Entry 9F6F (electron microscopy, 3.75 A resolution); this record covers chains A and B of the 6 polymer chains in the assembly.

# Chain A
Protein: DNA polymerase epsilon catalytic subunit A
Source organism: Homo sapiens
Notes: EC 2.7.7.7, 3.1.11.-
Reference sequence: Q07864 (DPOE1_HUMAN); numbering as in UniProt (aligned over 1-1200)
Chain sequence (1200 residues; numbered 1 to 1200; the number before each row is that of its first residue):
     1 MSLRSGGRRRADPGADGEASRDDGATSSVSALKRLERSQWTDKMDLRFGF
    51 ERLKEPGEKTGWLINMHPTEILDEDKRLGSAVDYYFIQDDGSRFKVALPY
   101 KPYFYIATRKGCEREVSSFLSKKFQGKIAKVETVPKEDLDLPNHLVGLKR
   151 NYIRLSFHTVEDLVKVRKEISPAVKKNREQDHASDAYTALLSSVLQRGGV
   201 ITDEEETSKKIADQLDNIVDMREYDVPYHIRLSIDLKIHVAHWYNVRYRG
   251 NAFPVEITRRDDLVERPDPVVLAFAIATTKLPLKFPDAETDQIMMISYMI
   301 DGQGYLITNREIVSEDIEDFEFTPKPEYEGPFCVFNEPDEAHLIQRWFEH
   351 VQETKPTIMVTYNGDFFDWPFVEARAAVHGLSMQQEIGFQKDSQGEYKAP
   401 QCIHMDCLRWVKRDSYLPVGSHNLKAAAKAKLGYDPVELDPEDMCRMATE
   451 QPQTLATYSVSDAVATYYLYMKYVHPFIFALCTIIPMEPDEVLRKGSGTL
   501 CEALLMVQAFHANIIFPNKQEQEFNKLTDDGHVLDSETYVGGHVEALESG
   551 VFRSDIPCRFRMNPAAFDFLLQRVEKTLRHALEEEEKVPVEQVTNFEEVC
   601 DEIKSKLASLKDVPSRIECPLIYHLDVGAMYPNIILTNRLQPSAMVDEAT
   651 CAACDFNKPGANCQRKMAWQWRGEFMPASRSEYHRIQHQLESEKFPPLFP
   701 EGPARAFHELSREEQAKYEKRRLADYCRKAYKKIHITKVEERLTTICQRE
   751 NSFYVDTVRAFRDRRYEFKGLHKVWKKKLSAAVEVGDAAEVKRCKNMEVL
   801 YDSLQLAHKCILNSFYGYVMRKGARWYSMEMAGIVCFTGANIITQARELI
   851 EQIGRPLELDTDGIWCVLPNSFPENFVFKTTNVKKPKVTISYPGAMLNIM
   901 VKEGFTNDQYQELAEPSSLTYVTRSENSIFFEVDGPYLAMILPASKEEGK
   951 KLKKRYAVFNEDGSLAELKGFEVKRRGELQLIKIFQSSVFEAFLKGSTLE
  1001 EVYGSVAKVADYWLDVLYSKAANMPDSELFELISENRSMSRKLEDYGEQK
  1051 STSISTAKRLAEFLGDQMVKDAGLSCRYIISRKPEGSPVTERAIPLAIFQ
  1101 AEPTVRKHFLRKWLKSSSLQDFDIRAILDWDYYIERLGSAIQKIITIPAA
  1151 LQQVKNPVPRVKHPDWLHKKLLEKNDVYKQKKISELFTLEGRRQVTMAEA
Disordered / not traced: 1-26, 182-212, 1198-1200
Differences from the reference sequence: engineered mutation Ala275 (Asp in Q07864), Ala277 (Glu in Q07864)
Ion coordination: 4Fe-4S cluster Fe: Cys651, Cys654, Cys663, Cys747
Ligand contacts:
  - 2',3'-dideoxyadenosine triphosphate (DDS): Tyr416, Asp626, Val627, Gly628, Ala629, Met630, Tyr631, Arg765, Lys769, Lys809, Asn813, Tyr816, Asp862
  - 4Fe-4S cluster (SF4): Cys651, Cys654, Phe656, Asn657, Cys663, Gln664, Cys747, Arg749
Curated features (UniProtKB/Swiss-Prot):
  - modified residue: Ser1184 (Phosphoserine)
  - natural variant: Ala189 (A189T: Found in a colorectal sample), Arg231 (R231H: Found in a colorectal sample), Pro286 (P286H: Found in a colorectal sample; P286R: Found in a colorectal sample), Phe367 (F367S: Found in a colorectal sample), Val411 (V411L: In CRCS12; uncertain significance), Leu424 (L424V: In CRCS12), Pro436 (P436R: Found in a colorectal sample), Tyr458 (Y458F: In CRCS12; uncertain significance), Ser459 (S459F: Found in a colorectal sample), Arg762 (R762W: Found in a colorectal sample), Lys777 (K777N: Found in a colorectal sample), Ala1007 (A1007P: In IMAGEI; uncertain significance), 1 further natural variant entry in UniProt
What the authors report for this chain:
  - binding site for 2',3'-dideoxyadenosine triphosphate: Met630, Lys769, Lys809, Asn813
  - conformationally variable residues (domain motion): Lys769, Lys809, Asn813

# Chain B
Protein: Proliferating cell nuclear antigen
Source organism: Homo sapiens
Reference sequence: P12004 (PCNA_HUMAN); residues 1-261 here = UniProt positions 1-261
Chain sequence (261 residues; each row starts with the number of its first residue):
     1 MFEARLVQGSILKKVLEALKDLINEACWDISSSGVNLQSMDSSHVSLVQL
    51 TLRSEGFDTYRCDRNLAMGVNLTSMSKILKCAGNEDIITLRAEDNADTLA
   101 LVFEAPNQEKVSDYEMKLMDLDVEQLGIPEQEYSCVVKMPSGEFARICRD
   151 LSHIGDAVVISCAKDGVKFSASGELGNGNIKLSQTSNVDKEEEAVTIEMN
   201 EPVQLTFALRYLNFFTKATPLSSTVTLSMSADVPLVVEYKIADMGHLKYY
   251 LAPKIEDEEGS
Curated features (UniProtKB/Swiss-Prot):
  - DNA-binding region: Arg61 to Lys80
  - modified residue: Lys14 (N6-acetyllysine), Lys77 (N6-acetyllysine), Lys80 (N6-acetyllysine), Tyr211 (Phosphotyrosine), Lys248 (N6-acetyllysine)
  - cross-link (Glycyl lysine isopeptide (Lys-Gly)): Lys164 (interchain with G-Cter in SUMO2), Lys254 (interchain with G-Cter in SUMO2)
  - natural variant: Ser228 (S228I: In ATLD2)
  - mutagenesis: Lys13 (K13R: Inhibits acetylation, recruitment to DNA damage sites, inducible ubiquitination and protein degradation, DNA replication and repair synthesis efficiencies, but homotrimer formation, nuclear ...), Lys14 (K14R: Inhibits acetylation, recruitment to DNA damage sites, inducible ubiquitination and protein degradation, DNA replication and repair synthesis efficiencies, but homotrimer formation, nuclear ...), Lys20 (K20R: Inhibits acetylation, recruitment to DNA damage sites, inducible ubiquitination and protein degradation, DNA replication and repair synthesis efficiencies, but homotrimer formation, nuclear ...), Met40 (M40A: Complete loss of interaction with UHRF2), Ser43 to Val45 (No effect on POLD3-binding. Impairs binding to ALKBH2), Lys77 (K77A: Inhibits recruitment to DNA damage sites, but nuclear localization is similar as the wild-type; in association with A-80 ...), Lys80 (K80A: Inhibits recruitment to DNA damage sites, but nuclear localization is similar as the wild-type; in association with A-77 ...), Gln125 to Ile128 (Strong decrease in POLD3-binding. Impairs binding to ALKBH2), Ile128 (I128A: Complete loss of interaction with UHRF2), Lys164 (K164R: Abolishes ubiquitination. No effect on interaction with SHPRH), Val188 to Lys190 (No effect on POLD3-binding. No effect on ALKBH2-binding), Tyr211 (Y211F: Alters chromatin-associated PCNA stability and its function in DNA replication and repair), 3 further mutagenesis entries in UniProt

# Interface between chain A and chain B
Residue-residue contacts (50; chain A residue first):
  Lys1169(A) with Asp156(B), salt bridge
  Val1177(A) with Glu256(B); Asp257(B), hydrogen bond (backbone-backbone)
  Tyr1178(A) with Ile255(B); Glu256(B), hydrogen bond
  Lys1179(A) with Lys254(B); Ile255(B), hydrogen bond (backbone-backbone); Asp257(B), salt bridge
  Gln1180(A) with Val45(B); Ala252(B), hydrogen bond (side chain-backbone); Pro253(B); Lys254(B)
  Lys1181(A) with Ala252(B); Pro253(B); Ile255(B)
  Lys1182(A) with His44(B)
  Ile1183(A) with Met40(B), hydrophobic; His44(B), hydrogen bond (backbone-backbone); Leu126(B), hydrophobic; Pro234(B), hydrophobic; Ala252(B), hydrophobic
  Leu1186(A) with Asp232(B); Pro234(B), hydrophobic
  Phe1187(A) with Gly127(B); Pro129(B), hydrophobic; Pro234(B), hydrophobic
  Thr1188(A) with Leu126(B); Gly127(B), hydrogen bond (backbone-backbone)
  Leu1189(A) with Gln125(B)
  Glu1190(A) with Gln125(B), hydrogen bond (backbone-backbone); Leu126(B); Gly127(B)
  Gly1191(A) with Glu124(B); Gln125(B), hydrogen bond (backbone-backbone)
  Arg1192(A) with Asp122(B), salt bridge; Val123(B); Glu124(B), salt bridge
  Arg1193(A) with Asp29(B), salt bridge; Asp122(B); Val123(B), hydrogen bond (backbone-backbone)
  Gln1194(A) with Leu121(B); Asp122(B)
  Val1195(A) with Cys27(B), hydrophobic; Ala67(B); Asp120(B); Leu121(B), hydrogen bond (backbone-backbone)
  Thr1196(A) with Asp120(B)
  Met1197(A) with Asn95(B); Ala96(B); Asp120(B), hydrogen bond (backbone-side chain)
Interface residues without a listed pair, chain A (21 interface residues in all): Ser1184
Interface residues without a listed pair, chain B (33 interface residues in all): Ser43, Met68, Asp97, Thr206, Ala208, Tyr250, Leu251

# Summary
Chain A and chain B form an interface of 21 and 33 residues respectively, with 11 hydrogen bonds and 5 salt
bridges. Polar contacts include Lys1169(A)-Asp156(B), Lys1179(A)-Asp257(B) and Arg1192(A)-Asp122(B). The paper
reports a binding site for 2',3'-dideoxyadenosine triphosphate at Met630(A), Lys769(A) and Lys809(A) among
others; conformational variability at Lys769(A), Lys809(A) and Asn813(A).
Chain A is DNA polymerase epsilon catalytic subunit A and chain B is Proliferating cell nuclear antigen, both
from Homo sapiens; the structure, Human DNA polymerase epsilon bound to DNA and PCNA (closed conformation),
was determined by electron microscopy (same publication as 9F6D, 9F6E, 9F6I, 9F6J, 9F6K and 9F6L).
